3M1I - chains A and B of the 3 polymer chains in the assembly; structure by X-ray diffraction, 2.00 A resolution.

# Chain A
Protein: GTP-binding nuclear protein GSP1/CNR1
Source organism: Saccharomyces cerevisiae
UniProtKB: P32835 (GSP1_YEAST); residue numbers follow UniProt; this construct covers 1-219
Amino-acid sequence (219 residues; numbered 1 to 219; the number before each row is that of its first residue):
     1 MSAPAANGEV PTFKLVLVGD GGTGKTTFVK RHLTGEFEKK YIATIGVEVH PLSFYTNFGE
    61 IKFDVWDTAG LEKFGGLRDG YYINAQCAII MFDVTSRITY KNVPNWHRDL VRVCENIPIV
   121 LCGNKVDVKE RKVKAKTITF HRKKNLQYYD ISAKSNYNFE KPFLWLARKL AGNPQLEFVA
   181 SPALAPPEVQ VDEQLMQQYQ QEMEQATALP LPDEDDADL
Disordered / not traced: 1-9, 189-196, 218-219
Differences from the reference sequence: engineered mutation Leu71 (Gln in P32835)
Curated features (UniProtKB/Swiss-Prot):
  - region: Lys39 to Val47 (Switch-I), Gly70 to Gln86 (Switch-II)
  - binding site (GTP): Asp20 to Thr27, Gly70, Asn124 to Asp127, Ser152 to Lys154
  - modified residue: Ser2 (N-acetylserine)
Bound ions: Mg2+: Thr26, Thr44 (together with GTP)
Residues lining bound ligands: GTP (guanosine-5'-triphosphate): Asp20, Gly21, Gly22, Thr23, Gly24, Lys25, Thr26, Thr27, Phe37, Glu38, Lys39, Lys40, Tyr41, Ile42, Ala43, Thr44, Thr68, Ala69, Gly70, Leu71, Asn124, Lys125, Asp127, Val128, Ser152, Ala153, Lys154

# Chain B
Protein: Ran-specific GTPase-activating protein 1
Source organism: Saccharomyces cerevisiae
Notes: engineered mutation(s): A deletion mutant (residues 1-10 deleted)
UniProtKB: P41920 (YRB1_YEAST); residue numbers follow UniProt; this construct covers 11-201
Amino-acid sequence (191 residues; numbered 11 to 201; the number before each row is that of its first residue):
    11 DKKEEAAPKP PSSAVFSMFG GKKAEKPETK KDEEDTKEET KKEGDDAPES PDIHFEPVVH
    71 LEKVDVKTME EDEEVLYKVR AKLFRFDADA KEWKERGTGD CKFLKNKKTN KVRILMRRDK
   131 TLKICANHII APEYTLKPNV GSDRSWVYAC TADIAEGEAE AFTFAIRFGS KENADKFKEE
   191 FEKAQEINKK A
Disordered / not traced: 11-70
Curated features (UniProtKB/Swiss-Prot):
  - modified residue: Ser60 (Phosphoserine)

# How chain A and chain B interact
Contacting residue pairs (92):
  Arg31(A) with Glu105(B), salt bridge
  Thr34(A) with Glu105(B); Arg106(B); Arg128(B), hydrogen bond (backbone-side chain)
  Gly35(A) with Glu105(B); Arg106(B); Arg128(B)
  Glu36(A) with Lys104(B), salt bridge; Glu105(B), hydrogen bond (backbone-backbone)
  Leu52(A) with Lys133(B)
  Ser53(A) with Lys133(B), hydrogen bond (backbone-side chain)
  Phe54(A) with Lys133(B)
  Asn57(A) with Lys73(B); Val74(B), hydrogen bond (backbone-backbone)
  Phe58(A) with Leu71(B); Glu72(B); Lys73(B)
  Gly59(A) with Val74(B)
  Phe159(A) with Asp129(B); Lys130(B); Thr131(B)
  Glu160(A) with Lys130(B)
  Gln175(A) with Lys73(B)
  Phe178(A) with Lys130(B)
  Val179(A) with Leu132(B)
  Ala180(A) with Arg127(B); Leu132(B)
  Ser181(A) with Thr78(B); Arg127(B), hydrogen bond (backbone-side chain); Ile134(B)
  Pro182(A) with Lys77(B); Thr78(B); Ile134(B)
  Ala183(A) with Thr78(B), hydrogen bond (backbone-backbone); Met79(B); Arg123(B), hydrogen bond (backbone-side chain); Leu125(B), hydrophobic; Arg127(B); Ile134(B), hydrophobic
  Leu184(A) with Met79(B), hydrophobic; Arg123(B), hydrogen bond (backbone-side chain); Asn137(B), hydrogen bond (backbone-side chain); Ile164(B)
  Ala185(A) with Ile164(B)
  Pro186(A) with Arg123(B); Asn137(B); His138(B); Ile139(B); Ile164(B), hydrophobic
  Pro187(A) with Ile139(B); Ile164(B)
  Glu188(A) with Lys121(B), salt bridge
  Tyr199(A) with Thr161(B); Ala171(B)
  Glu202(A) with Phe96(B); Ala98(B); Thr173(B), hydrogen bond
  Met203(A) with Lys147(B); Val157(B), hydrophobic; Ala159(B)
  Gln205(A) with Phe96(B)
  Ala206(A) with Phe96(B), hydrophobic; Trp103(B); Asn149(B), hydrogen bond (backbone-side chain); Thr173(B)
  Thr207(A) with Pro148(B); Asn149(B); Val150(B), hydrogen bond (backbone-backbone); Val157(B)
  Ala208(A) with Val150(B)
  Leu209(A) with Phe96(B), hydrophobic; Lys101(B); Glu102(B); Trp103(B), hydrogen bond (backbone-side chain); Asn149(B), hydrogen bond (backbone-side chain)
  Pro210(A) with Trp103(B); Asn149(B)
  Leu211(A) with Trp103(B), hydrophobic; Asn149(B), hydrogen bond (backbone-side chain); Ser155(B); Ala175(B), hydrophobic; Arg177(B)
  Pro212(A) with Phe94(B), hydrophobic; Trp103(B); Arg177(B), hydrogen bond (backbone-side chain)
  Asp213(A) with Arg177(B), hydrogen bond (backbone-side chain)
  Glu214(A) with Gly151(B); Ser152(B), hydrogen bond; Arg154(B), salt bridge; Arg177(B), salt bridge
  Ala217(A) with Arg154(B); Arg177(B)
Other interface residues (no listed pair), chain A (45 interface residues in all): Pro11, His32, Leu33, Phe37, Lys40, Ile61, Ala171
Other interface residues (no listed pair), chain B (52 interface residues in all): Glu80, Asp153, Tyr158, Ala162, Glu166, Ala169
From the paper, about this interface:
  - interface residues, chain B: Pro148(B), Arg154(B), Arg177(B)

# In short
The interface between chain A and chain B involves 45 residues on one side and 52 on the other; the contacts
include 18 hydrogen bonds and 5 salt bridges. Among the polar pairs are Arg31(A)-Glu105(B), Glu36(A)-Lys104(B)
and Glu188(A)-Lys121(B). Chain A binds GTP. The paper reports interface residues Pro148(B), Arg154(B) and
Arg177(B).
Here chain A is GTP-binding nuclear protein GSP1/CNR1 and chain B is Ran-specific GTPase-activating protein 1,
both from Saccharomyces cerevisiae. Entry 3M1I (Crystal structure of yeast CRM1 (Xpo1p) in complex with yeast
RanBP1 (Yrb1p) and yeast RanGTP (Gsp1pGTP)) was determined by X-ray diffraction.
